Entry 9FT1 (X-ray diffraction, 2.60 A resolution); this record covers chains H and Z of the 28 polymer chains in the assembly.

# Chain H
Name: Proteasome subunit beta type-2
From: Saccharomyces cerevisiae
Notes: EC 3.4.25.1
UniProtKB: P25043 (PSB2_YEAST); residues 2-232 here correspond to UniProt positions 31-261 (UniProt number = residue number + 29)
Amino-acid sequence (231 residues; row label = number of the first residue in the row):
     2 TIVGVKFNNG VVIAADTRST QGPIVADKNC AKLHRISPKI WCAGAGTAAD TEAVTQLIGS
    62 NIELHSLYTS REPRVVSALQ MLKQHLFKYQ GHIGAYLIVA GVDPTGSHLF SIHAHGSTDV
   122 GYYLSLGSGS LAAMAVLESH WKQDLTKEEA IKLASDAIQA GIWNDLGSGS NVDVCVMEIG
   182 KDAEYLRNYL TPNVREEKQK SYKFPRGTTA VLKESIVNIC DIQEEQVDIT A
Disordered / not traced: 223-232
Covalently attached groups: epoxyketone inhibitor 13 (A1IFK) linked to T2
Metal / ion sites: Mg2+ near Q91 (its only coordinating residue here)
Residues lining bound ligands: epoxyketone inhibitor 13 (A1IFK; tert-butyl 4-[2-[[(2S)-1-[[(2S)-1-[[(1S)-2-cyclohexyl-1-[(2R,3S,6R,7S)-3-methanoyl-2,6-dimethyl-6,7-bis(oxidanyl)-1,4-oxazepan-7-yl]ethyl]amino]-3-(4-methoxyphenyl)-1-oxidanylidene-propan-2-yl]amino]-1-oxidanylidene-3-phenylmethoxy-propan-2-yl]amino]-2-oxidanylidene-ethyl]piperazine-1-carboxylate): I3, D17, R19, S20, T21, Q22, A27, C31, A32, K33, G45, A46, G47, T48, A49, T52, E53, L127, G128, S129, G130, D166, G168, S169

# Chain Z
Name: Proteasome subunit beta type-6
From: Saccharomyces cerevisiae
UniProtKB: P23724 (PSB6_YEAST); residues 1-222 here correspond to UniProt positions 20-241 (UniProt number = residue number + 19)
Amino-acid sequence (222 residues; each row starts with the number of its first residue):
     1 QFNPYGDNGG TILGIAGEDF AVLAGDTRNI TDYSINSRYE PKVFDCGDNI VMSANGFAAD
    61 GDALVKRFKN SVKWYHFDHN DKKLSINSAA RNIQHLLYGK RFFPYYVHTI IAGLDEDGKG
   121 AVYSFDPVGS YEREQCRAGG AAASLIMPFL DNQVNFKNQY EPGTNGKVKK PLKYLSVEEV
   181 IKLVRDSFTS ATERHIQVGD GLEILIVTKD GVRKEFYELK RD
Metal / ion sites: Mg2+ near D222 (its only coordinating residue here)
Residues lining bound ligands: epoxyketone inhibitor 13 (A1IFK; tert-butyl 4-[2-[[(2S)-1-[[(2S)-1-[[(1S)-2-cyclohexyl-1-[(2R,3S,6R,7S)-3-methanoyl-2,6-dimethyl-6,7-bis(oxidanyl)-1,4-oxazepan-7-yl]ethyl]amino]-3-(4-methoxyphenyl)-1-oxidanylidene-propan-2-yl]amino]-1-oxidanylidene-3-phenylmethoxy-propan-2-yl]amino]-2-oxidanylidene-ethyl]piperazine-1-carboxylate): R101, P104, Y106, H108, D126, P127, V128

# How chain H and chain Z interact
Pairs across the interface (58; chain H residue first):
  R19(H) with I196(Z); D222(Z), salt bridge
  P24(H) with H195(Z); I196(Z), hydrogen bond (backbone-backbone)
  I25(H) with L145(Z), hydrophobic; R194(Z); H195(Z)
  V26(H) with E193(Z); R194(Z), hydrogen bond (backbone-backbone); I196(Z), hydrophobic
  A27(H) with R194(Z), hydrogen bond (backbone-side chain)
  K29(H) with E193(Z), salt bridge; R194(Z)
  S129(H) with Y33(Z)
  I163(H) with D222(Z)
  W164(H) with I35(Z); R38(Z), hydrogen bond (backbone-side chain); R221(Z)
  N165(H) with Y33(Z); R38(Z)
  D166(H) with Y33(Z); D222(Z)
  L167(H) with R28(Z); I30(Z), hydrophobic; D32(Z); Y33(Z), hydrogen bond (backbone-backbone); I35(Z), hydrophobic; I196(Z)
  G168(H) with Y33(Z)
  S169(H) with D222(Z)
  G170(H) with D222(Z)
  S171(H) with D222(Z), hydrogen bond (backbone-side chain)
  N194(H) with K220(Z), hydrogen bond (backbone-side chain); D222(Z), hydrogen bond
  R196(H) with T189(Z), hydrogen bond; S190(Z), hydrogen bond; E193(Z)
  E197(H) with R185(Z), salt bridge
  K199(H) with D186(Z)
  Q200(H) with K182(Z); R185(Z), hydrogen bond; D186(Z), hydrogen bond (backbone-side chain)
  K201(H) with E179(Z); D186(Z)
  Y203(H) with F149(Z), hydrophobic; Q153(Z); L183(Z); D186(Z), hydrogen bond
  F205(H) with N152(Z); Q153(Z); Q159(Z)
  P206(H) with P162(Z), hydrophobic
  R207(H) with P162(Z)
  G208(H) with P162(Z)
  T209(H) with Q159(Z); Y160(Z), hydrogen bond (backbone-backbone)
  A211(H) with Y160(Z), hydrophobic; G166(Z)
Also at the interface, not in a pair above, chain H (31 interface residues in all): D28, V195
Also at the interface, not in a pair above, chain Z (33 interface residues in all): S34, N158, E161, G163, E218

# In short
Chain H and chain Z form an interface of 31 and 33 residues respectively, with 14 hydrogen bonds and 3 salt
bridges. Among the polar pairs are R19(H)-D222(Z), K29(H)-E193(Z) and E197(H)-R185(Z). Bound to chain Z:
epoxyketone inhibitor 13.
Here chain H is Proteasome subunit beta type-2 and chain Z is Proteasome subunit beta type-6, both from
Saccharomyces cerevisiae. Entry 9FT1 (Yeast 20S proteasome in complex with epoxyketone inhibitor 9) was
determined by X-ray diffraction (same publication as 9FRW, 9FSU, 9FST, 9FSV and 9FT0).
